PDB entry 3KOX | X-ray diffraction, 2.40 A resolution | chains A and C of the 4 polymer chains in the assembly

== Chain A (and C) ==
Molecule: D-ornithine aminomutase E component
Source organism: Clostridium sticklandii
Notes: chain C of this document is another copy of the same molecule, construct and numbering; everything in this record applies to it too
UniProt: Q8VPJ5 (Q8VPJ5_CLOST); residue numbers follow UniProt; this construct covers 1-219, 223-743
Sequence (763 residues; each row starts with the number of its first residue; note: 3 numbers in that range are skipped by the numbering (no residue carries them; nothing is unmodelled there)):
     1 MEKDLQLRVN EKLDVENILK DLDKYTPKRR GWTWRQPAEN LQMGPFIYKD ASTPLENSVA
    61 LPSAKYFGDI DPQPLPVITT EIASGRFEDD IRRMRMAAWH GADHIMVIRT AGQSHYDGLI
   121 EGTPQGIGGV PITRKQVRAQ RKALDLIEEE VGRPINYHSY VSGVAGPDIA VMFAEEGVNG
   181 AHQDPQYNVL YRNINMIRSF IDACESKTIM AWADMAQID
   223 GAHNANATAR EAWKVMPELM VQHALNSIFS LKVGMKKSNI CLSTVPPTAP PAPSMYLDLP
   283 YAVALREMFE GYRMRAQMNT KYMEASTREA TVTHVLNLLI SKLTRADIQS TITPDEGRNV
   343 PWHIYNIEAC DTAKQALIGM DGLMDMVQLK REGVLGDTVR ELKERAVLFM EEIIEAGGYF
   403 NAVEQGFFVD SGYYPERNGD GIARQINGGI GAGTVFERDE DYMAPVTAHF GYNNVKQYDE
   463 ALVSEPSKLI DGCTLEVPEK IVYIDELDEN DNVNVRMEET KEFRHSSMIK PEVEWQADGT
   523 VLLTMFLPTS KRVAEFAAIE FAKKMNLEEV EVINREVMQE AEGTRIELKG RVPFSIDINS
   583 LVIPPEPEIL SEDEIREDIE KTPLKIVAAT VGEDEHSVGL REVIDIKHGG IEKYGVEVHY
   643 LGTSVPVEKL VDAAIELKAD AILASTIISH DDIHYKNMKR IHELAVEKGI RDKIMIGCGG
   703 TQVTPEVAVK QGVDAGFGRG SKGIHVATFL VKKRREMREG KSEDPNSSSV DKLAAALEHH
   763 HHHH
Not modelled in the structure: 1-4, 507-508, 588-590, 741-766
Sequence notes: expression tag (744-766)
Metal / ion sites: cobalamin Co: H618 (together with 5'-deoxyadenosine)
Residues lining bound ligands:
  - 5'-deoxyadenosine (5AD): P124, L489, D490
  - cobalamin (B12), molecule 1: H115, Y116, I120, P124, I127, D490, D493
  - cobalamin (B12), molecule 2: E615, D616, E617, H618, S619, V620, G621, L622, E624, V625, L665, A666, S667, I669, I670, S671, H672, C700, G701, G702, T703, F719, G720, R721, G722, S723, K724, V728
  - Z98 ((2S)-2-amino-4-{[(1Z)-{3-hydroxy-2-methyl-5-[(phosphonooxy)methyl]pyridin-4-yl}methylidene]amino}butanoic acid): E81, M106, I108, R109, T110, A111, G112, Q113, S114, Y160, S162, H182, Y187, R192, G223, H225, N226, S265, R297, Q299

== How chain A and chain C interact ==
Pairs across the interface (282; chain A residue first):
  V9(A) - Q561(C)  hydrogen bond (backbone-side chain)
  V9(A) - E562(C)
  V9(A) - A563(C)
  N10(A) - A563(C)
  E11(A) - A563(C)
  K12(A) - P530(C)  hydrogen bond (side chain-backbone)
  K12(A) - A563(C)
  K12(A) - E564(C)
  L13(A) - E564(C)  hydrogen bond (backbone-side chain)
  P45(A) - W235(C)  hydrophobic
  F46(A) - A274(C)  hydrophobic
  F46(A) - P275(C)
  F46(A) - L279(C)  hydrophobic
  I47(A) - P275(C)
  Y48(A) - P273(C)  hydrogen bond (side chain-backbone)
  Y48(A) - P275(C)
  K49(A) - Y278(C)
  V59(A) - V559(C)
  V59(A) - M560(C)
  L61(A) - R310(C)
  L61(A) - E311(C)
  P62(A) - E311(C)
  P62(A) - E558(C)
  S63(A) - Y304(C)  hydrogen bond (side chain-backbone)
  S63(A) - M305(C)
  S63(A) - E306(C)
  S63(A) - E311(C)  hydrogen bond
  A64(A) - P273(C)
  K65(A) - E306(C)  salt bridge
  Y66(A) - K303(C)
  Y66(A) - Y304(C)  hydrophobic
  Y66(A) - M305(C)  hydrogen bond (side chain-backbone)
  F67(A) - W235(C)  hydrophobic
  F67(A) - A271(C)
  F67(A) - P273(C)
  F67(A) - Y304(C)  hydrophobic
  I70(A) - P273(C)  hydrophobic
  P72(A) - P273(C)
  R92(A) - E564(C)
  R95(A) - Q561(C)  hydrogen bond
  R95(A) - A563(C)
  R95(A) - E564(C)  salt bridge
  M96(A) - F528(C)  hydrophobic
  M96(A) - M560(C)  hydrophobic
  M96(A) - E564(C)
  W99(A) - Q561(C)
  H100(A) - V559(C)  hydrogen bond (side chain-backbone)
  H100(A) - M560(C)  hydrogen bond (side chain-backbone)
  A111(A) - V620(C)
  A111(A) - E624(C)
  G112(A) - V620(C)
  G112(A) - E624(C)
  H115(A) - V620(C)
  H115(A) - R623(C)  hydrogen bond
  H115(A) - D627(C)  salt bridge
  Y116(A) - V620(C)  hydrophobic
  Y187(A) - K629(C)
  L190(A) - I628(C)
  Y191(A) - D627(C)
  Y191(A) - I628(C)  hydrophobic
  Y191(A) - K629(C)
  R192(A) - E624(C)  salt bridge
  R192(A) - D627(C)  salt bridge
  R192(A) - H630(C)  hydrogen bond
  N226(A) - K629(C)  hydrogen bond
  R232(A) - R598(C)
  R232(A) - K635(C)
  W235(A) - P45(C)  hydrophobic
  W235(A) - F46(C)  hydrophobic
  W235(A) - F67(C)  hydrophobic
  A271(A) - F67(C)
  P272(A) - S63(C)
  P272(A) - Q357(C)
  P272(A) - G361(C)
  P273(A) - Y48(C)  hydrogen bond (backbone-side chain)
  P273(A) - S63(C)
  P273(A) - A64(C)  hydrophobic
  P273(A) - F67(C)
  P273(A) - P72(C)
  P273(A) - I360(C)
  A274(A) - F46(C)  hydrophobic
  A274(A) - Y48(C)
  A274(A) - F67(C)  hydrophobic
  P275(A) - F46(C)
  P275(A) - Y48(C)
  P275(A) - I360(C)
  S276(A) - G361(C)
  M277(A) - G361(C)  hydrogen bond (backbone-backbone)
  Y278(A) - K49(C)
  Y278(A) - D363(C)
  Y278(A) - G364(C)
  Y278(A) - D367(C)
  Y278(A) - M368(C)
  L279(A) - F46(C)  hydrophobic
  L281(A) - M368(C)  hydrophobic
  P282(A) - M368(C)  hydrophobic
  K303(A) - Y66(C)
  Y304(A) - S63(C)
  Y304(A) - Y66(C)  hydrophobic
  Y304(A) - F67(C)  hydrophobic
  M305(A) - S63(C)
  M305(A) - Y66(C)  hydrogen bond (backbone-side chain)
  E306(A) - P62(C)
  E306(A) - K65(C)  salt bridge
  R310(A) - L61(C)
  R310(A) - E350(C)
  R310(A) - D353(C)
  R310(A) - T354(C)  hydrogen bond
  R310(A) - Q357(C)  hydrogen bond
  E311(A) - L61(C)
  E311(A) - P62(C)
  E311(A) - S63(C)  hydrogen bond
  E311(A) - Q357(C)  hydrogen bond (backbone-side chain)
  T313(A) - V314(C)
  V314(A) - T313(C)
  V314(A) - V317(C)  hydrophobic
  V314(A) - T354(C)
  V314(A) - Q357(C)
  T315(A) - Q357(C)  hydrogen bond
  V317(A) - V314(C)  hydrophobic
  V317(A) - V317(C)  hydrophobic
  L318(A) - M362(C)  hydrophobic
  L321(A) - L321(C)  hydrophobic
  I346(A) - T526(C)
  I346(A) - F528(C)  hydrophobic
  I346(A) - R567(C)
  I349(A) - M560(C)  hydrophobic
  E350(A) - R310(C)
  E350(A) - R567(C)  salt bridge
  D353(A) - R310(C)
  T354(A) - R310(C)  hydrogen bond
  T354(A) - V314(C)
  Q357(A) - P272(C)
  Q357(A) - R310(C)  hydrogen bond
  Q357(A) - E311(C)  hydrogen bond (side chain-backbone)
  Q357(A) - V314(C)
  Q357(A) - T315(C)  hydrogen bond
  I360(A) - P273(C)
  I360(A) - A274(C)
  I360(A) - P275(C)
  G361(A) - P272(C)
  G361(A) - S276(C)
  G361(A) - M277(C)  hydrogen bond (backbone-backbone)
  G361(A) - L318(C)
  M362(A) - M277(C)  hydrophobic
  M362(A) - L318(C)  hydrophobic
  D363(A) - Y278(C)
  G364(A) - Y278(C)
  L365(A) - M277(C)  hydrophobic
  M366(A) - K372(C)  hydrogen bond (backbone-side chain)
  D367(A) - K372(C)
  D367(A) - V376(C)
  M368(A) - Y278(C)
  M368(A) - P282(C)  hydrophobic
  M368(A) - L371(C)
  M368(A) - K372(C)  hydrogen bond (backbone-backbone)
  M368(A) - V376(C)  hydrophobic
  V369(A) - V369(C)  hydrophobic
  V369(A) - Q370(C)
  V369(A) - K372(C)
  Q370(A) - V369(C)
  Q370(A) - Q370(C)  hydrogen bond
  Q370(A) - K372(C)
  L371(A) - M368(C)
  L371(A) - V369(C)  hydrophobic
  K372(A) - M366(C)
  K372(A) - D367(C)
  K372(A) - M368(C)  hydrogen bond (backbone-backbone)
  K372(A) - V369(C)
  K372(A) - Q370(C)
  L377(A) - M368(C)  hydrophobic
  R426(A) - E634(C)  salt bridge
  I432(A) - R623(C)
  I432(A) - Y642(C)  hydrophobic
  I511(A) - P530(C)
  I511(A) - T531(C)
  I511(A) - F543(C)
  K512(A) - L529(C)
  K512(A) - P530(C)
  K512(A) - F543(C)
  P513(A) - F528(C)
  P513(A) - L529(C)
  E514(A) - F528(C)  hydrogen bond (backbone-backbone)
  V523(A) - T526(C)
  V523(A) - M527(C)  hydrophobic
  L524(A) - L524(C)
  L524(A) - L525(C)
  L524(A) - T526(C)  hydrogen bond (backbone-backbone)
  L525(A) - V523(C)  hydrophobic
  L525(A) - L524(C)
  L525(A) - L525(C)  hydrophobic
  T526(A) - V523(C)
  T526(A) - L524(C)  hydrogen bond (backbone-backbone)
  M527(A) - V523(C)  hydrophobic
  F528(A) - M96(C)  hydrophobic
  F528(A) - H345(C)
  F528(A) - I346(C)  hydrophobic
  F528(A) - P513(C)
  F528(A) - E514(C)  hydrogen bond (backbone-backbone)
  L529(A) - K512(C)
  L529(A) - P513(C)
  P530(A) - K12(C)  hydrogen bond (backbone-side chain)
  P530(A) - K512(C)
  P530(A) - E514(C)
  R534(A) - I585(C)
  R534(A) - P586(C)  hydrogen bond (side chain-backbone)
  V535(A) - I580(C)  hydrophobic
  F538(A) - L583(C)
  F538(A) - I585(C)  hydrophobic
  A539(A) - L583(C)
  E542(A) - L583(C)
  F543(A) - I511(C)
  F543(A) - K512(C)
  F543(A) - P513(C)
  F543(A) - V574(C)  hydrophobic
  F543(A) - F576(C)
  F543(A) - I578(C)  hydrophobic
  K546(A) - N548(C)  hydrogen bond (backbone-side chain)
  K546(A) - F576(C)
  K546(A) - S577(C)
  K546(A) - I578(C)
  M547(A) - M547(C)
  M547(A) - V574(C)  hydrophobic
  N548(A) - K546(C)  hydrogen bond (side chain-backbone)
  N548(A) - N548(C)
  E558(A) - P62(C)
  V559(A) - V59(C)
  V559(A) - H100(C)  hydrogen bond (backbone-side chain)
  M560(A) - V59(C)
  M560(A) - M96(C)  hydrophobic
  M560(A) - H100(C)  hydrogen bond (backbone-side chain)
  M560(A) - I349(C)  hydrophobic
  Q561(A) - V9(C)  hydrogen bond (side chain-backbone)
  Q561(A) - R95(C)
  Q561(A) - W99(C)
  E562(A) - V9(C)
  A563(A) - V9(C)
  A563(A) - N10(C)
  A563(A) - E11(C)
  A563(A) - K12(C)
  E564(A) - K12(C)
  E564(A) - L13(C)  hydrogen bond (side chain-backbone)
  E564(A) - R92(C)
  E564(A) - R95(C)  salt bridge
  R567(A) - I346(C)
  R567(A) - E350(C)  salt bridge
  V574(A) - F543(C)  hydrophobic
  F576(A) - F543(C)
  F576(A) - K546(C)
  I578(A) - E542(C)
  I578(A) - F543(C)  hydrophobic
  I580(A) - V535(C)  hydrophobic
  L583(A) - A539(C)
  L583(A) - E542(C)
  V584(A) - F538(C)
  I585(A) - F538(C)  hydrophobic
  P586(A) - R534(C)  hydrogen bond (backbone-side chain)
  P587(A) - R534(C)
  R598(A) - R232(C)
  V620(A) - A111(C)
  V620(A) - G112(C)
  V620(A) - H115(C)
  V620(A) - Y116(C)  hydrophobic
  R623(A) - H115(C)  hydrogen bond
  R623(A) - I432(C)
  E624(A) - A111(C)
  E624(A) - G112(C)
  E624(A) - R192(C)  salt bridge
  D627(A) - H115(C)  salt bridge
  D627(A) - Y191(C)
  D627(A) - R192(C)  salt bridge
  I628(A) - L190(C)
  I628(A) - Y191(C)
  I628(A) - T230(C)
  K629(A) - Y187(C)
  K629(A) - Y191(C)  hydrogen bond (backbone-backbone)
  K629(A) - R192(C)
  K629(A) - N226(C)  hydrogen bond
  H630(A) - R192(C)
  E634(A) - I424(C)
  E634(A) - R426(C)  salt bridge
  Y642(A) - I432(C)  hydrophobic
Interface residues without a listed pair, chain A (144 interface residues in all): E150, N193, T230, S308, L325, H345, Y347, A358, V376, V411, I424, L549, S577, S619, K635
Interface residues without a listed pair, chain C (145 interface residues in all): I47, I70, E150, N193, L281, S308, L325, Y347, A358, L365, L377, V411, L549, V584, P587, S619

== In short ==
144 residues of chain A and 145 residues of chain C are in contact, with 46 hydrogen bonds and 14 salt
bridges. Polar pairs include K65(A)-E306(C), R95(A)-E564(C) and H115(A)-D627(C). Bound to chain A: cobalamin,
5'-deoxyadenosine and compound Z98.
Both chains are D-ornithine aminomutase E component (Clostridium sticklandii). Entry 3KOX (Crystal Structure
of ornithine 4,5 aminomutase in complex with 2,4-diaminobutyrate (Anaerobic)) was determined by X-ray
diffraction together with 3KOW, 3KOY, 3KP0 and 3KP1 from the same study.
